Entry 8R7Y (X-ray diffraction, 3.70 A resolution); this record covers chains A and B of the 4 polymer chains in the assembly.

[Chain A (and B)]
Molecule: Deoxyribonucleoside regulator
Organism: Bacillus subtilis subsp. subtilis str. 168
Notes: chain B of this document is another copy of the same molecule, construct and numbering; everything in this record applies to it too
UniProt: P39140 (DEOR_BACSU); numbering as in UniProt (aligned over 2-313)
Amino-acid sequence (318 residues; row label = number of the first residue in the row; numbers below 1 keep their minus sign (Gly-4 is residue -4)):
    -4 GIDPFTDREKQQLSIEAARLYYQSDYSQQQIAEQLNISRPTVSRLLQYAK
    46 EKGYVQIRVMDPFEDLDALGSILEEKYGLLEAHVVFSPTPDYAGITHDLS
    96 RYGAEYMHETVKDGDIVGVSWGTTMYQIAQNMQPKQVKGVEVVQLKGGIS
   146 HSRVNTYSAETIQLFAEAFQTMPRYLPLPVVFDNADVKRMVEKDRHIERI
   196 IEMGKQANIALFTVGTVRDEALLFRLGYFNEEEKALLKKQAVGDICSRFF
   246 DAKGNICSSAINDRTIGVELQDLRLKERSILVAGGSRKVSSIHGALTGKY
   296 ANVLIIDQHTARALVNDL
Unresolved in the structure: -4 to 0, 313 (chain B: -4 to 1, 313)
Construct notes: expression tag (-4 to 1)
UniProt features mapped onto this chain:
  - DNA-binding region: Gln23 to Gln42 (H-T-H motif)
Reported in the primary citation:
  - binding site for OL18 DNA operator, strand 1: Arg34, Arg39
  - binding site for OL18 DNA operator, strand 1: Arg39

[How chain A and chain B interact]
Contacting residue pairs (43):
  Thr1(A) - Glu100(B)
  Arg3(A) - Glu104(B)  salt bridge
  Gln7(A) - Phe58(B)
  Ile10(A) - Val54(B)
  Ile10(A) - Asp56(B)
  Arg14(A) - Val54(B)
  Arg14(A) - Asp56(B)
  Arg14(A) - Glu59(B)  salt bridge
  Tyr17(A) - Ile52(B)  hydrophobic
  Gln18(A) - Val54(B)
  Tyr49(A) - Arg53(B)
  Tyr49(A) - Val54(B)
  Tyr49(A) - Met55(B)  hydrogen bond (backbone-backbone)
  Val50(A) - Arg53(B)
  Gln51(A) - Gln51(B)
  Gln51(A) - Ile52(B)
  Gln51(A) - Arg53(B)  hydrogen bond (backbone-backbone)
  Gln51(A) - Met55(B)
  Ile52(A) - Val50(B)  hydrophobic
  Ile52(A) - Gln51(B)
  Ile52(A) - Ile52(B)  hydrophobic
  Arg53(A) - Tyr49(B)
  Arg53(A) - Val50(B)
  Arg53(A) - Gln51(B)  hydrogen bond (backbone-backbone)
  Val54(A) - Arg14(B)
  Val54(A) - Gln18(B)
  Val54(A) - Tyr49(B)
  Val54(A) - Val50(B)  hydrophobic
  Met55(A) - Ile10(B)
  Met55(A) - Tyr49(B)  hydrogen bond (backbone-backbone)
  Asp56(A) - Ile10(B)
  Asp56(A) - Arg14(B)  salt bridge
  Pro57(A) - Gln7(B)
  Asp60(A) - Gln7(B)  hydrogen bond
  Asp60(A) - Ile10(B)
  Phe81(A) - Glu11(B)
  Phe81(A) - Arg14(B)
  Phe81(A) - Leu15(B)  hydrophobic
  Phe81(A) - Ser19(B)
  Pro83(A) - Leu15(B)  hydrophobic
  Pro83(A) - Ser19(B)
  Pro83(A) - Tyr21(B)
  Pro83(A) - Gln29(B)  hydrogen bond (backbone-side chain)
Other interface residues (no listed pair), chain A (23 interface residues in all): Gln6, Thr84, Gln131, Gln303
Other interface residues (no listed pair), chain B (24 interface residues in all): Tyr17, Pro57, Asp86

[Summary]
23 residues of chain A and 24 residues of chain B are in contact; the contacts include 6 hydrogen bonds and 3
salt bridges. Polar contacts include Arg3(A)-Glu104(B), Arg14(A)-Glu59(B) and Asp56(A)-Arg14(B). From the
paper: a binding site for OL18 DNA operator, strand 1 at Arg34(A) and Arg39(A).
Chain A and chain B are both Deoxyribonucleoside regulator (Bacillus subtilis subsp. subtilis str. 168); the
structure, Deoxyribonucleoside regulator DeoR in complex with the DNA operator, was determined by X-ray
diffraction, deposited together with 8R3G.
